Entry 1J3I (X-ray diffraction, 2.33 A resolution); this record covers chains C and D of the 4 polymer chains in the assembly.

Chain C (and D):
Protein: Bifunctional dihydrofolate reductase-thymidylate synthase
From: Plasmodium falciparum
Notes: EC 1.5.1.3, 2.1.1.45; chain D of this document is another copy of the same molecule, construct and numbering; everything in this record applies to it too
UniProt: P13922 (DRTS_PLAFK); residues 281-608 here = UniProt positions 281-608
Chain sequence (328 residues; each row starts with the number of its first residue):
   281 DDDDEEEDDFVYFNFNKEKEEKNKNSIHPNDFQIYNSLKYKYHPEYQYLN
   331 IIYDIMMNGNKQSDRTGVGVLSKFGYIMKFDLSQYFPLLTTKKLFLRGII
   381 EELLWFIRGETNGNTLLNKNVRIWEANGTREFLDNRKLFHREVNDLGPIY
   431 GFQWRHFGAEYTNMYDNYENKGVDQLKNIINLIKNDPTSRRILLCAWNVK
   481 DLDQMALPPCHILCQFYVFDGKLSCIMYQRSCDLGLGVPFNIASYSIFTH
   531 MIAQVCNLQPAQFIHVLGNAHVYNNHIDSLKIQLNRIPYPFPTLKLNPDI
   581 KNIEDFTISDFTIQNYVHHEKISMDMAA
Not modelled in the structure: 281 (chain D: fully traced)
Swiss-Prot annotation at these positions:
  - active site: C490
  - binding site (dUMP): R345, H491, Q509 to D513, N521, H551 to Y553
Ligand contacts: 2'-deoxyuridine 5'-monophosphate (UMP): R345, C490, H491, Q509, R510, S511, C512, D513, G517, V518, N521, H551, Y553

Interface between chain C and chain D:
Residue-residue contacts (99; chain C residue first):
  E286(C) - K319(D)  salt bridge
  E286(C) - Y320(D)  hydrogen bond (backbone-side chain)
  F290(C) - Y320(D)
  F290(C) - Y322(D)
  F293(C) - Y320(D)  hydrophobic
  F293(C) - Y322(D)  hydrophobic
  Y320(C) - E286(D)  hydrogen bond (side chain-backbone)
  Y320(C) - D289(D)
  Y320(C) - F290(D)
  Y320(C) - F293(D)  hydrophobic
  Y322(C) - F290(D)
  Y322(C) - F293(D)  hydrophobic
  N340(C) - Y497(D)  hydrogen bond
  N340(C) - F499(D)
  K341(C) - F499(D)
  Q342(C) - Y497(D)  hydrogen bond
  Q342(C) - V498(D)  hydrogen bond (side chain-backbone)
  Q342(C) - F499(D)
  S343(C) - T468(D)
  D344(C) - R470(D)  salt bridge
  R345(C) - R471(D)
  S352(C) - Y497(D)  hydrogen bond
  K353(C) - Y497(D)
  F354(C) - K359(D)  hydrogen bond (backbone-side chain)
  F354(C) - Q495(D)
  F354(C) - F496(D)
  F354(C) - Y497(D)  hydrophobic
  F354(C) - S504(D)
  F354(C) - I506(D)  hydrophobic
  F354(C) - I544(D)
  G355(C) - K359(D)  hydrogen bond (backbone-side chain)
  G355(C) - I506(D)
  I357(C) - I357(D)  hydrophobic
  K359(C) - F354(D)
  K359(C) - G355(D)  hydrogen bond (side chain-backbone)
  R416(C) - R471(D)
  F437(C) - N478(D)
  F437(C) - V479(D)  hydrophobic
  F437(C) - K480(D)
  G438(C) - K480(D)
  V453(C) - V479(D)  hydrophobic
  Q455(C) - V479(D)
  T468(C) - S343(D)
  R470(C) - D344(D)
  R470(C) - R510(D)  hydrogen bond (backbone-side chain)
  R470(C) - S511(D)  hydrogen bond
  R470(C) - N549(D)
  R470(C) - H551(D)
  R470(C) - Y553(D)  hydrogen bond
  R471(C) - R345(D)
  R471(C) - R416(D)
  R471(C) - P488(D)
  R471(C) - R510(D)
  L473(C) - I492(D)  hydrophobic
  L473(C) - R510(D)
  C475(C) - W477(D)
  W477(C) - C475(D)
  N478(C) - F437(D)
  V479(C) - F437(D)  hydrophobic
  V479(C) - V453(D)  hydrophobic
  V479(C) - Q455(D)
  K480(C) - F437(D)
  K480(C) - G438(D)  hydrogen bond (side chain-backbone)
  P488(C) - R471(D)
  I492(C) - L493(D)  hydrophobic
  L493(C) - I492(D)  hydrophobic
  Q495(C) - F354(D)
  Q495(C) - Y508(D)  hydrogen bond
  Q495(C) - R510(D)  hydrogen bond (side chain-backbone)
  Q495(C) - G548(D)
  F496(C) - F354(D)
  Y497(C) - N340(D)  hydrogen bond
  Y497(C) - Q342(D)  hydrogen bond
  Y497(C) - S352(D)  hydrogen bond
  Y497(C) - F354(D)  hydrophobic
  Y497(C) - N549(D)
  V498(C) - Q342(D)  hydrogen bond (backbone-side chain)
  F499(C) - N340(D)
  F499(C) - K341(D)
  F499(C) - Q342(D)
  S504(C) - F354(D)
  I506(C) - F354(D)  hydrophobic
  I506(C) - G355(D)
  I506(C) - Y508(D)
  I506(C) - G548(D)
  Y508(C) - Q495(D)  hydrogen bond
  Y508(C) - I506(D)
  R510(C) - R470(D)  hydrogen bond (side chain-backbone)
  R510(C) - R471(D)
  R510(C) - L473(D)
  R510(C) - Q495(D)  hydrogen bond (backbone-side chain)
  S511(C) - R470(D)  hydrogen bond
  I544(C) - F354(D)
  G548(C) - Q495(D)
  G548(C) - I506(D)
  N549(C) - R470(D)
  N549(C) - Y497(D)
  H551(C) - R470(D)
  Y553(C) - R470(D)  hydrogen bond
Interface residues without a listed pair, chain C (56 interface residues in all): E287, D289, T346, V350, C505, V546, L547
Interface residues without a listed pair, chain D (58 interface residues in all): K304, V350, K353, Y356, L487, C505, V546, L547

Summary:
56 residues of chain C and 58 residues of chain D are in contact; the contacts include 24 hydrogen bonds and 2
salt bridges. Polar contacts include E286(C)-K319(D), D344(C)-R470(D) and E286(C)-Y320(D). Bound to chain C:
2'-deoxyuridine 5'-monophosphate.
Chain C and chain D are both Bifunctional dihydrofolate reductase-thymidylate synthase (Plasmodium
falciparum); the structure, Wild-type Plasmodium falciparum dihydrofolate reductase-thymidylate synthase
(PfDHFR-TS) complexed with WR99210, NADPH, and dUMP, was determined by X-ray diffraction (same publication as
1J3J and 1J3K).
